Entry 6W0E (X-ray diffraction, 3.51 A resolution); this record covers chains B and C of the 3 polymer chains in the assembly.

Chain B:
Protein: Fab Light Chain
Source organism: Rattus norvegicus
Notes: antibody fragment or engineered binder
Chain sequence (212 residues; each row starts with the number of its first residue):
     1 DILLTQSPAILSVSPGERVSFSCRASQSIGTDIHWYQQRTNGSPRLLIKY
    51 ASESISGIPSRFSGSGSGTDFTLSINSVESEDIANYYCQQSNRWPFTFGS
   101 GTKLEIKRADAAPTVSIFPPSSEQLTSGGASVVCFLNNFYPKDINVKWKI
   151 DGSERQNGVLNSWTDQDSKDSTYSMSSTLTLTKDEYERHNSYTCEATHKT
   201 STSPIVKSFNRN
Disulfides: C134-C194

Chain C:
Protein: pH-gated potassium channel KcsA
Source organism: Streptomyces lividans
Reference sequence: P0A334 (KCSA_STRLI); residues 28-120 here = UniProt positions 28-120
Chain sequence (93 residues; row label = number of the first residue in the row):
    28 AAGAATVLLVIVLLAGSYLAVLAERGAPGAQLITYPRALWWSVETATTVG
    78 YGDLYPVTLWGRLVAVVVMVAGITSFGLVTAALATWFVGREQE
UniProt features mapped onto this chain:
  - motif: T75 to D80 (Selectivity filter)
  - mutagenesis: E71 (E71A: Prevents channel inactivation)
Metal / ion sites: barium ion near T75 (its only coordinating residue here); K+ near G77 (its only coordinating residue here)
From the paper describing this entry:
  - conformationally variable residues (loop rearrangement): G77

How chain B and chain C interact:
Pairs across the interface (16; chain B residue first):
  D32(B) - R64(C)  salt bridge
  S91(B) - I60(C)
  S91(B) - R64(C)  hydrogen bond (backbone-side chain)
  N92(B) - Q58(C)
  N92(B) - R64(C)
  R93(B) - G56(C)  hydrogen bond (side chain-backbone)
  R93(B) - A57(C)
  R93(B) - Q58(C)
  R93(B) - I60(C)
  W94(B) - G53(C)
  W94(B) - A54(C)
  W94(B) - P55(C)
  W94(B) - G56(C)  hydrogen bond (backbone-backbone)
  W94(B) - A57(C)  hydrogen bond (backbone-backbone)
  W94(B) - I60(C)
  F96(B) - R52(C)
Also at the interface, not in a pair above, chain B (7 interface residues in all): Y50
Also at the interface, not in a pair above, chain C (11 interface residues in all): T61, P63

Summary:
7 residues of chain B and 11 residues of chain C are in contact, with 4 hydrogen bonds and 1 salt bridge.
Among the polar pairs are D32(B)-R64(C), S91(B)-R64(C) and R93(B)-G56(C). Curated annotation (UniProt) lists
one mutagenesis site on chain C. From the paper: conformational variability at G77(C).
Chain B is Fab Light Chain (Rattus norvegicus) and chain C is pH-gated potassium channel KcsA (Streptomyces
lividans); the structure, Open-gate KcsA soaked in 10 mM BaCl2, was determined by X-ray diffraction (same
publication as 6W0A, 6W0B, 6W0C, 6W0D, 6W0F, 6W0G and 3 further entries).
